PDB entry 9CJY | electron microscopy, 3.70 A resolution | chains A and C of the 12 polymer chains in the assembly

# Chain A (and C)
Protein: Hemagglutinin HA1 chain
Organism: Influenza A virus
Notes: chain C of this document is another copy of the same molecule, construct and numbering; everything in this record applies to it too
Reference sequence: Q6WG00 (Q6WG00_9INFA); the construct lacks a stretch of the UniProt sequence and is renumbered around it, so the offset changes along the chain: 11-55 = UniProt 18-62; 56-79 = UniProt 64-87; 80-93 = UniProt 89-102; 94-117 = UniProt 104-127; 2 more segments
Amino-acid sequence (326 residues; numbered 11 to 329 plus 10 insertion-coded residues; 3 numbers in that range are skipped by the numbering (no residue carries them; nothing is unmodelled there); the number before each row is that of its first residue; a row labelled like 117A-117C holds insertion residues (117A, then the next letters in order)):
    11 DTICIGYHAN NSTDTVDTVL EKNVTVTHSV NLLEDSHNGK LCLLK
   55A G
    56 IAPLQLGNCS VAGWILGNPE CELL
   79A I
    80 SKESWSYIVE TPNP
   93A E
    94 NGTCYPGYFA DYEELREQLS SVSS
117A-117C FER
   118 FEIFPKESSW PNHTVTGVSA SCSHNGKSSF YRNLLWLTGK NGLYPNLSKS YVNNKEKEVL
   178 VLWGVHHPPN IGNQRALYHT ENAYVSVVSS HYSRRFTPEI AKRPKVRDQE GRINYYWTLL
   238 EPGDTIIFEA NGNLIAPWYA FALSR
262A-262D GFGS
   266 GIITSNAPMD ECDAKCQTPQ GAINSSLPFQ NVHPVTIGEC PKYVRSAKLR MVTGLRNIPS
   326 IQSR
Not modelled in the structure: 262A-262D, 326-329
Disulfide bonds: Cys52-Cys277, Cys64-Cys76, Cys97-Cys139, Cys281-Cys305

# How chain A and chain C interact
Contacting residue pairs (7):
  Glu216(A) with Arg212(C)
  Lys219(A) with Val205(C)
  Arg220(A) with Val205(C)
  Pro221(A) with Val205(C); Thr242(C)
  Arg229(A) with Ser206(C); Ser207(C)
Interface residues without a listed pair, chain A (6 interface residues in all): Ala218
Interface residues without a listed pair, chain C (8 interface residues in all): Ser210, Ile244, Glu246

# In short
6 residues of chain A face 8 of chain C across their interface.
Chain A and chain C are both Hemagglutinin HA1 chain (Influenza A virus); the structure, CryoEM structure of
NC99 hemagglutinin trimer in complex with Fab BB798E 3-C07, was determined by electron microscopy.
